PDB entry 3ZH2 | X-ray diffraction, 2.10 A resolution | chains B and E of the 6 polymer chains in the assembly

# Chain B
Molecule: L-lactate dehydrogenase
From: Plasmodium falciparum
Notes: EC 1.1.1.27
UniProtKB: Q76NM3 (Q76NM3_PLAF7); residue numbers follow UniProt; this construct covers 1-316
Chain sequence (316 residues; each row starts with the number of its first residue):
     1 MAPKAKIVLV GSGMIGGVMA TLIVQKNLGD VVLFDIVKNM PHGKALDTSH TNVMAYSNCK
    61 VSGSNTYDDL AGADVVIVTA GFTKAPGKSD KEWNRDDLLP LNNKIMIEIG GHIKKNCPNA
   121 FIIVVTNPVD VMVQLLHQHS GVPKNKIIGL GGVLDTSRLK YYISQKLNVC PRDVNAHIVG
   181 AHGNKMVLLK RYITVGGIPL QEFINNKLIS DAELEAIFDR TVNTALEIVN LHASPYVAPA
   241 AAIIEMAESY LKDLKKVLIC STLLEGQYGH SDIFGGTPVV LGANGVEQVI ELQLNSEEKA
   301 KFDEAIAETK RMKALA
Unresolved in the structure: 1-2, 86-91

# Chain E
Molecule: DNA aptamer
Sequence (35 nucleotides; numbered 1 to 35; the number before each row is that of its first residue):
     1 CTGGGCGGTA GAACCATAGT GACCCAGCCG TCTAC
Unresolved in the structure: 28-35

# How chain B and chain E interact
Pairs across the interface (13):
  Gly13(B) - DT17(E)  phosphate contact
  Gly13(B) - DA18(E)  phosphate contact
  Met14(B) - DA18(E)  phosphate contact
  Ile36(B) - DA16(E)  base contact
  Val37(B) - DT17(E)  base contact
  Met40(B) - DT17(E)  sugar contact
  Lys44(B) - DT17(E)  phosphate contact
  Lys44(B) - DA18(E)  salt bridge to the phosphate
  Ala80(B) - DA16(E)  base contact
  Gly81(B) - DA16(E)  sugar contact
  Phe82(B) - DA16(E)  phosphate contact
  Ile105(B) - DA16(E)  base contact
  Glu108(B) - DA16(E)  base contact
Other interface residues (no listed pair), chain B (15 interface residues in all): Ser12, Asp35, Tyr67, Lys84
Other interface residues (no listed pair), chain E (4 interface residues in all): DC15

# Overview
Chain B and chain E form an interface of 15 and 4 residues respectively, with 1 salt bridge. Its one
salt-bridged contact is Lys44(B)-DA18(E).
Here chain B is L-lactate dehydrogenase (Plasmodium falciparum) and chain E is DNA aptamer. Entry 3ZH2
(Structure of Plasmodium falciparum lactate dehydrogenase in complex with a DNA aptamer) was determined by
X-ray diffraction.
